PDB entry 6ZP6 | X-ray diffraction, 2.80 A resolution | chains H and Z of the 28 polymer chains in the assembly

[Chain H]
Molecule: Proteasome subunit beta type-2
Organism: Saccharomyces cerevisiae S288C
Notes: EC 3.4.25.1
UniProt: P25043 (PSB2_YEAST); residues 1-232 here correspond to UniProt positions 30-261 (UniProt number = residue number + 29)
Chain sequence (232 residues; row label = number of the first residue in the row):
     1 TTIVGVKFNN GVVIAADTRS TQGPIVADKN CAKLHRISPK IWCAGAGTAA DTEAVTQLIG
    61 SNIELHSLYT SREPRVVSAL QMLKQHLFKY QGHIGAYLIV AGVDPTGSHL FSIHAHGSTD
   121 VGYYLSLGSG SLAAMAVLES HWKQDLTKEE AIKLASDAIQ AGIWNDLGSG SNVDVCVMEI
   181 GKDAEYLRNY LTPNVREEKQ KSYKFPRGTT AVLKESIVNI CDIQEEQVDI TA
Disordered / not traced: 227-232
Glycans and other covalent adducts: Syrbactin inhibitor (QOB) linked to Thr1
Small-molecule neighbours: Syrbactin inhibitor (QOB; N-[(2S,3R)-1-[[(5S,8S,10S)-5-methyl-10-oxidanyl-2,7-bis(oxidanylidene)-1,6-diazacyclododec-8-yl]amino]-3-oxidanyl-1-oxidanylidene-butan-2-yl]-5-phenyl-pentanamide): Arg19, Ser20, Thr21, Gln22, Ala27, Lys33, Gly45, Ala46, Gly47, Thr48, Ala49, Gly128, Ser129
From the paper describing this entry:
  - binding site for Syrbactin inhibitor: Thr1, Gly47

[Chain Z]
Molecule: Proteasome subunit beta type-6
Organism: Saccharomyces cerevisiae S288C
Notes: EC 3.4.25.1
UniProt: P23724 (PSB6_YEAST); residues 1-222 here correspond to UniProt positions 20-241 (UniProt number = residue number + 19)
Chain sequence (222 residues; numbered 1 to 222; the number before each row is that of its first residue):
     1 QFNPYGDNGG TILGIAGEDF AVLAGDTRNI TDYSINSRYE PKVFDCGDNI VMSANGFAAD
    61 GDALVKRFKN SVKWYHFDHN DKKLSINSAA RNIQHLLYGK RFFPYYVHTI IAGLDEDGKG
   121 AVYSFDPVGS YEREQCRAGG AAASLIMPFL DNQVNFKNQY EPGTNGKVKK PLKYLSVEEV
   181 IKLVRDSFTS ATERHIQVGD GLEILIVTKD GVRKEFYELK RD
Metal / ion sites: Mg2+: Thr192, His195, Val198
Small-molecule neighbours: Syrbactin inhibitor (QOB; N-[(2S,3R)-1-[[(5S,8S,10S)-5-methyl-10-oxidanyl-2,7-bis(oxidanylidene)-1,6-diazacyclododec-8-yl]amino]-3-oxidanyl-1-oxidanylidene-butan-2-yl]-5-phenyl-pentanamide): Tyr5, Pro104, Tyr106, Asp126, Pro127, Ser130

[Chain H / chain Z interface]
Contacting residue pairs (60; chain H residue first):
  Arg19(H) - Ile196(Z)
  Arg19(H) - Asp222(Z)  salt bridge
  Pro24(H) - Arg194(Z)
  Pro24(H) - His195(Z)
  Pro24(H) - Ile196(Z)  hydrogen bond (backbone-backbone)
  Ile25(H) - Arg194(Z)
  Ile25(H) - His195(Z)
  Val26(H) - Glu193(Z)
  Val26(H) - Arg194(Z)  hydrogen bond (backbone-backbone)
  Val26(H) - Ile196(Z)  hydrophobic
  Ala27(H) - Arg194(Z)  hydrogen bond (backbone-side chain)
  Lys29(H) - Glu193(Z)  salt bridge
  Lys29(H) - Arg194(Z)
  Ile163(H) - Asp222(Z)
  Trp164(H) - Ile35(Z)
  Trp164(H) - Arg38(Z)  hydrogen bond (backbone-side chain)
  Trp164(H) - Arg221(Z)
  Trp164(H) - Asp222(Z)
  Asn165(H) - Tyr33(Z)
  Asn165(H) - Arg38(Z)
  Asp166(H) - Tyr33(Z)
  Asp166(H) - Asp222(Z)
  Leu167(H) - Arg28(Z)
  Leu167(H) - Ile30(Z)  hydrophobic
  Leu167(H) - Asp32(Z)
  Leu167(H) - Tyr33(Z)  hydrogen bond (backbone-backbone)
  Leu167(H) - Ile35(Z)  hydrophobic
  Leu167(H) - Ile196(Z)
  Gly168(H) - Tyr33(Z)
  Ser169(H) - Asp222(Z)
  Gly170(H) - Asp222(Z)
  Ser171(H) - Asp222(Z)  hydrogen bond (backbone-side chain)
  Asn194(H) - Lys220(Z)  hydrogen bond (backbone-side chain)
  Asn194(H) - Asp222(Z)
  Arg196(H) - Thr189(Z)
  Arg196(H) - Ser190(Z)
  Arg196(H) - Glu193(Z)
  Glu197(H) - Arg185(Z)  salt bridge
  Lys199(H) - Asp186(Z)
  Gln200(H) - Lys182(Z)
  Gln200(H) - Arg185(Z)  hydrogen bond
  Gln200(H) - Asp186(Z)  hydrogen bond (backbone-side chain)
  Lys201(H) - Glu179(Z)
  Lys201(H) - Asp186(Z)  hydrogen bond (backbone-side chain)
  Tyr203(H) - Phe149(Z)
  Tyr203(H) - Gln153(Z)
  Tyr203(H) - Leu183(Z)
  Tyr203(H) - Asp186(Z)  hydrogen bond
  Phe205(H) - Asn152(Z)
  Phe205(H) - Gln153(Z)
  Phe205(H) - Gln159(Z)
  Pro206(H) - Pro162(Z)  hydrophobic
  Arg207(H) - Pro162(Z)
  Gly208(H) - Pro162(Z)
  Thr209(H) - Asn158(Z)
  Thr209(H) - Gln159(Z)
  Thr209(H) - Tyr160(Z)  hydrogen bond (backbone-backbone)
  Thr210(H) - Asn165(Z)
  Ala211(H) - Gly166(Z)
  Val212(H) - Asn165(Z)
Other interface residues (no listed pair), chain H (34 interface residues in all): Thr21, Gly23, Asp28, Val195
Other interface residues (no listed pair), chain Z (33 interface residues in all): Ser34, Leu145, Glu161, Glu218

[Summary]
34 residues of chain H face 33 of chain Z across their interface, with 12 hydrogen bonds and 3 salt bridges.
Among the polar pairs are Arg19(H)-Asp222(Z), Lys29(H)-Glu193(Z) and Glu197(H)-Arg185(Z). Chain Z binds
Syrbactin inhibitor. Syrbactin inhibitor is covalently linked to Thr1(H). From the paper: a binding site for
Syrbactin inhibitor at Thr1(H) and Gly47(H).
Here chain H is Proteasome subunit beta type-2 and chain Z is Proteasome subunit beta type-6, both from
Saccharomyces cerevisiae S288C. Entry 6ZP6 (Yeast 20S proteasome in complex with glidobactin-like natural
product HB334) was determined by X-ray diffraction, deposited together with 6ZOU and 6ZP8.
